Entry 5OKZ (X-ray diffraction, 3.20 A resolution); this record covers chains e and h of the 10 polymer chains in the assembly.

[Chain e]
Molecule: Exosome complex component RRP45
Organism: Saccharomyces cerevisiae (strain ATCC 204508 / S288c)
UniProt: Q05636 (RRP45_YEAST); residue numbers follow UniProt; this construct covers 1-305
Sequence (305 residues; numbered 1 to 305; the number before each row is that of its first residue):
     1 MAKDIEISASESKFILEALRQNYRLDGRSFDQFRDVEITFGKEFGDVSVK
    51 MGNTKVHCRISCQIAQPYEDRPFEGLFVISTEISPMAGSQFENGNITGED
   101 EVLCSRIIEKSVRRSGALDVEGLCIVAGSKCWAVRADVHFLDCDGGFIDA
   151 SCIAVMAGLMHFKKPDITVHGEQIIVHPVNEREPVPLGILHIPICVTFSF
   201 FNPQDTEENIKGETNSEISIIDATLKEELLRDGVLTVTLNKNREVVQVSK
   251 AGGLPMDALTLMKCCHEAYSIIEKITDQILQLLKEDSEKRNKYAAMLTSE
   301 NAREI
Unresolved in the structure: 1-2, 298-305

[Chain h]
Molecule: Exosome complex component RRP46
Organism: Saccharomyces cerevisiae (strain ATCC 204508 / S288c)
UniProt: P53256 (RRP46_YEAST); residue numbers follow UniProt; this construct covers 1-223
Sequence (226 residues; numbered -2 to 223; the number before each row is that of its first residue; numbers below 1 keep their minus sign (Ala-2 is residue -2)):
    -2 AASMSVQAEIGILDHVDGSSEFVSQDTKVICSVTGPIEPKARQELPTQLA
    48 LEIIVRPAKGVATTREKVLEDKLRAVLTPLITRHCYPRQLCQITCQILES
    98 GEDEAEFSLRELSCCINAAFLALVDAGIALNSMCASIPIAIIKDTSDIIV
   148 DPTAEQLKISLSVHTLALEFVNGGKVVKNVLLLDSNGDFNEDQLFSLLEL
   198 GEQKCQELVTNIRRIIQDNISPRLVV
Unresolved in the structure: -2 to 0
Differences from the reference sequence: expression tag (-2 to 0)

[Chain e / chain h interface]
Contacting residue pairs - 43 pairs, chain e then chain h:
  Lys3(e) - Glu35(h)
  Asn53(e) - Asp11(h)
  Lys55(e) - Ile9(h)
  Lys55(e) - Asp11(h)  salt bridge
  His57(e) - Leu95(h)
  Arg59(e) - Ala55(h)
  Arg59(e) - Lys56(h)
  Arg59(e) - Leu95(h)  hydrogen bond (side chain-backbone)
  Arg59(e) - Glu96(h)  salt bridge
  Ser61(e) - Lys56(h)
  Ser80(e) - Val58(h)
  Glu82(e) - Arg53(h)  salt bridge
  Glu82(e) - Val58(h)
  Ile83(e) - Arg53(h)  hydrogen bond (backbone-side chain)
  Ser84(e) - Arg53(h)
  Pro85(e) - Ile51(h)  hydrophobic
  Pro85(e) - Gln89(h)
  Met86(e) - Leu10(h)  hydrophobic
  Met86(e) - Val13(h)
  Met86(e) - Ile27(h)
  Met86(e) - Cys28(h)  hydrophobic
  Met86(e) - Ser29(h)
  Met86(e) - Thr91(h)
  Met86(e) - Gln93(h)
  Ala87(e) - His12(h)
  Gly88(e) - His12(h)
  Ser89(e) - Thr31(h)
  Ser89(e) - Gln89(h)  hydrogen bond
  Glu92(e) - Lys37(h)  salt bridge
  Asn93(e) - Ile51(h)
  Asn93(e) - Arg53(h)  hydrogen bond
  Arg135(e) - Gly57(h)
  Asp137(e) - Lys56(h)
  Asp137(e) - Gly57(h)  hydrogen bond (side chain-backbone)
  His139(e) - Pro54(h)
  His139(e) - Ala55(h)
  His139(e) - Gln93(h)
  Leu141(e) - Leu10(h)
  Asp142(e) - Leu10(h)
  Asp142(e) - Asp11(h)  hydrogen bond (side chain-backbone)
  Asp142(e) - His12(h)  salt bridge
  Cys143(e) - His12(h)  hydrogen bond (backbone-side chain)
  Leu225(e) - His12(h)
Interface residues without a listed pair, chain e (25 interface residues in all): Asp144
Interface residues without a listed pair, chain h (28 interface residues in all): Ile34, Glu49, Ala59, Leu87, Cys92

[Overview]
25 residues of chain e face 28 of chain h across their interface; the contacts include 7 hydrogen bonds and 5
salt bridges. Among the polar pairs are Lys55(e)-Asp11(h), Arg59(e)-Glu96(h) and Glu82(e)-Arg53(h).
Here chain e is Exosome complex component RRP45 and chain h is Exosome complex component RRP46, both from
Saccharomyces cerevisiae (strain ATCC 204508 / S288c). Entry 5OKZ (Crystal Strucrure of the Mpp6 Exosome
complex) was determined by X-ray diffraction.
